Entry 4R6O (X-ray diffraction, 1.60 A resolution); this record covers chains F and G of the 8 polymer chains in the assembly.

# Chain F
Molecule: Agglutinin beta-3 chain
Organism: Artocarpus integer
Reference sequence: P18673 (LECB3_ARTIN); residue numbers follow UniProt; this construct covers 2-20
Amino-acid sequence (19 residues; row label = number of the first residue in the row):
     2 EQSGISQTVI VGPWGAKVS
Not modelled in the structure: 2-3, 19-20

# Chain G
Molecule: Agglutinin alpha chain
Organism: Artocarpus integer
Reference sequence: P18670 (LECA_ARTIN); residues 1-133 here = UniProt positions 1-133
Amino-acid sequence (133 residues; numbered 1 to 133; the number before each row is that of its first residue):
     1 GKAFDDGAFT GIREINLSYN KETAIGDFQV VYDLNGSPYV GQNHKSFITG FTPVKISLDF
    61 PSEYIMEVSG YTGNVSGYVV VRSLTFKTNK KTYGPYGVTS GTPFNLPIEN GLIVGFKGSI
   121 GYWLDYFSMY LSL
Swiss-Prot annotation at these positions:
  - region: Val-68 to Asn-89 (IgA-binding)
  - glycosylation (N-linked (GlcNAc...) asparagine): Asn-43, Asn-74
  - natural variant: Lys-45 (K45L; K45T), Met-66 (M66D; M66V)
Small-molecule neighbours: alpha-D-galactopyranose / 4-methyl-2H-chromen-2-one: Gly-1, Ser-76, Tyr-78, Val-80, Gly-121, Tyr-122, Trp-123, Asp-125
What the authors report for this chain:
  - binding site for alpha-D-galactopyranose: Tyr-78

# How chain F and chain G interact
Contacting residue pairs (20):
  Gln-8(F) / Asn-110(G)
  Gln-8(F) / Leu-133(G)
  Thr-9(F) / Asn-110(G)
  Thr-9(F) / Leu-133(G)
  Val-10(F) / Asn-110(G)
  Val-10(F) / Ser-132(G)
  Val-10(F) / Leu-133(G)
  Ile-11(F) / Ile-108(G)
  Ile-11(F) / Glu-109(G)  hydrogen bond (backbone-backbone)
  Ile-11(F) / Asn-110(G)  hydrogen bond (backbone-backbone)
  Val-12(F) / Leu-106(G)  hydrophobic
  Val-12(F) / Pro-107(G)
  Val-12(F) / Leu-131(G)  hydrophobic
  Gly-13(F) / Pro-107(G)  hydrogen bond (backbone-backbone)
  Gly-13(F) / Ile-108(G)
  Gly-13(F) / Glu-109(G)
  Pro-14(F) / Pro-107(G)
  Pro-14(F) / Glu-109(G)
  Trp-15(F) / Asn-105(G)  hydrogen bond (side chain-backbone)
  Trp-15(F) / Pro-107(G)

# In short
8 residues of chain F and 9 residues of chain G are in contact, with 4 hydrogen bonds. Polar contacts include
Trp-15(F)/Asn-105(G), Ile-11(F)/Glu-109(G) and Ile-11(F)/Asn-110(G). Chain G binds alpha-D-galactopyranose /
4-methyl-2H-chromen-2-one. From the paper: a binding site for alpha-D-galactopyranose at Tyr-78(G).
Chain F is Agglutinin beta-3 chain and chain G is Agglutinin alpha chain, both from Artocarpus integer; the
structure, Jacalin-carbohydrate interactions. Distortion of the ligand as a determinant of affinity, was
determined by X-ray diffraction, deposited together with 4R6N, 4R6P, 4R6Q and 4R6R.
